Entry 6ASX (electron microscopy, 3.80 A resolution); this record covers chains B and J of the 8 polymer chains in the assembly.

Chain B:
Molecule: 32-nt DNA strand
Sequence (32 nucleotides; row label = number of the first residue in the row):
     1 CTCTGAATCT CTTCCAGCAC ACATCAGGAC GC
Unresolved in the structure: 1, 32

Chain J:
Molecule: DNA-directed RNA polymerase subunit beta'
Organism: Escherichia coli (strain K12)
Notes: EC 2.7.7.6
UniProtKB: P0A8T7 (RPOC_ECOLI); residues 1-1407 here = UniProt positions 1-1407
Amino-acid sequence (1407 residues; numbered 1 to 1407; the number before each row is that of its first residue):
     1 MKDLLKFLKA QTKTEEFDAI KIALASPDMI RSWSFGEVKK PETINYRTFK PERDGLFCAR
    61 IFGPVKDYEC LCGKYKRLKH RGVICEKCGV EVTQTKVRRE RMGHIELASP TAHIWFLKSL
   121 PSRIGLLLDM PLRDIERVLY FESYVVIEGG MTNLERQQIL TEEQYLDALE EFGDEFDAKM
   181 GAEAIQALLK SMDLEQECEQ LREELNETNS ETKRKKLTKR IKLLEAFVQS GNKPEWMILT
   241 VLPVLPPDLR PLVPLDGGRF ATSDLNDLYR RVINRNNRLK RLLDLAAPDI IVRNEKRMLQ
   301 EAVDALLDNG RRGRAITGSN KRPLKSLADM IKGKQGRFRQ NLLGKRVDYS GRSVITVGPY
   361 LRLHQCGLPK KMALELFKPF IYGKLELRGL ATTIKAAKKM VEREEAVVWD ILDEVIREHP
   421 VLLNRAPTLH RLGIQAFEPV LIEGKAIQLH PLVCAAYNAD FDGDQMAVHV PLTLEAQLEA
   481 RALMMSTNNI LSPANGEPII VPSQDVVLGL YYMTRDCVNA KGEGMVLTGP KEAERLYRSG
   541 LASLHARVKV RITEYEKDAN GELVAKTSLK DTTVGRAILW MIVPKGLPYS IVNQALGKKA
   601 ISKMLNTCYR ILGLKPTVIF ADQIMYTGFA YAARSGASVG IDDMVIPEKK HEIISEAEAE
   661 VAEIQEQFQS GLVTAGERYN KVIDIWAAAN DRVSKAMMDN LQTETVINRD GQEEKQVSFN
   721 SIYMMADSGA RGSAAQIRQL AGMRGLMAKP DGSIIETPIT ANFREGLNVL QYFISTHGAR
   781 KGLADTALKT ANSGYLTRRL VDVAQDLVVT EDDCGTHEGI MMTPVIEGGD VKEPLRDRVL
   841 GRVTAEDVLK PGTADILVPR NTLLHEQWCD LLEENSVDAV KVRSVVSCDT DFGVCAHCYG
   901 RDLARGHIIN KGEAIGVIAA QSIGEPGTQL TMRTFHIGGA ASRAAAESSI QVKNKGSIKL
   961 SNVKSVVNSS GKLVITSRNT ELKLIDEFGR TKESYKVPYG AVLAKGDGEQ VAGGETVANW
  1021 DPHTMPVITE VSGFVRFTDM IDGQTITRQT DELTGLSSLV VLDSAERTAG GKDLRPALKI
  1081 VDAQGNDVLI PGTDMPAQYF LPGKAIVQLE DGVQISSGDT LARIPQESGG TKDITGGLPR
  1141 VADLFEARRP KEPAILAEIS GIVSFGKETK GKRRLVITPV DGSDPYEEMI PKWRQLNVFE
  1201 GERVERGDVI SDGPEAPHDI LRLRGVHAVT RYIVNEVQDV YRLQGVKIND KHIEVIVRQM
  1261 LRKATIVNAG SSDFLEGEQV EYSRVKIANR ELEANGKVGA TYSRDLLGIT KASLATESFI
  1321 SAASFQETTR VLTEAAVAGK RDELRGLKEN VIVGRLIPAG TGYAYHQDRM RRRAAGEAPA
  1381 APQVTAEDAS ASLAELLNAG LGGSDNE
Unresolved in the structure: 1-15, 934-945, 1127-1134, 1374-1407
Metal / ion sites: Zn2+ site 1: Cys70, Cys72, Cys85; Mg2+: Asp460, Asp462, Asp464 (shared with 1 residue of chain R); Zn2+ site 2: Cys814, Cys888, Cys895, Cys898
Swiss-Prot annotation at these positions:
  - binding site (Zn(2+)): Cys70, Cys72, Cys85, Cys88, Cys814, Cys888, Cys895, Cys898
  - binding site (Mg(2+)): Asp460, Asp462, Asp464
  - modified residue: Lys983 (N6-acetyllysine)
  - mutagenesis: Gln504 (Q504P: Resistant to antibiotics salinamide A and B), Asn690 (N690D: Resistant to antibiotics salinamide A and B), Met697 (M697V: Resistant to antibiotics salinamide A and B), Ala735 (A735T: Resistant to antibiotics salinamide A and B), Arg738 (R738C/H/P/S: Resistant to antibiotics salinamide A and B), Ala748 (A748E: Resistant to antibiotics salinamide A and B), Pro758 (P758S/T: Resistant to antibiotics salinamide A and B), Phe763 (F763C: Resistant to antibiotics salinamide A and B), Ser775 (S775A: Resistant to antibiotics salinamide A and B), Ala779 (A779T/V: Resistant to antibiotics salinamide A and B), Arg780 (R780C: Resistant to antibiotics salinamide A and B), Gly782 (G782A/C: Resistant to antibiotics salinamide A and B), 1 further mutagenesis entry in UniProt
Reported in the primary citation:
  - binding site for the 32-nt DNA strand (chain B): Arg346, Arg352
  - conformationally variable residues (helix shift): Leu788

Interface between chain B and chain J:
Contacting residue pairs - 22 pairs, chain B then chain J:
  DT4(B) with Ser210(J), sugar contact
  DG5(B) with Ser210(J), hydrogen bond to the phosphate; Glu211(J), hydrogen bond to the phosphate; Thr212(J), phosphate contact
  DT13(B) with Lys332(J), salt bridge to the phosphate
  DC14(B) with Glu1327(J), phosphate contact
  DC15(B) with Lys334(J), salt bridge to the phosphate; Arg339(J), salt bridge to the phosphate; Tyr795(J), sugar contact
  DA16(B) with Lys334(J), salt bridge to the phosphate; Thr790(J), base contact; Ala791(J), sugar contact
  DG17(B) with Lys334(J), salt bridge to the phosphate
  DC18(B) with Arg352(J), hydrogen bond to the phosphate
  DA19(B) with Arg346(J), salt bridge to the phosphate; Arg352(J), salt bridge to the phosphate
  DC25(B) with Ala261(J), base contact; Ser319(J), phosphate contact
  DA26(B) with Arg259(J), salt bridge to the phosphate; Thr262(J), phosphate contact; Arg270(J), hydrogen bond to the base
  DG27(B) with Arg259(J), salt bridge to the phosphate
Interface residues without a listed pair, chain B (14 interface residues in all): DA6, DA7
Interface residues without a listed pair, chain J (24 interface residues in all): Asn209, Leu255, Phe260, Arg311, Gly794, Lys1172, Gln1326

Summary:
14 residues of chain B face 24 of chain J across their interface; the contacts include 4 hydrogen bonds and 9
salt bridges. Among the polar pairs are DA26(B)-Arg270(J), DG5(B)-Ser210(J) and DG5(B)-Glu211(J). From the
paper: a binding site for the 32-nt DNA strand (chain B) at Arg346(J) and Arg352(J); conformational
variability at Leu788(J).
Chain B is a 32-nt DNA strand and chain J is DNA-directed RNA polymerase subunit beta' (Escherichia coli
(strain K12)); the structure, CryoEM structure of E.coli his pause elongation complex, was determined by
electron microscopy (same publication as 6BJS).
